Entry 3UTA (X-ray diffraction, 2.07 A resolution); this record covers chains F and I of the 10 polymer chains in the assembly.

Chain F:
Protein: Histone H4
Organism: Xenopus laevis
UniProtKB: P62799 (H4_XENLA); residues 1-102 here correspond to UniProt positions 2-103 (UniProt number = residue number + 1)
Sequence (102 residues; each row starts with the number of its first residue):
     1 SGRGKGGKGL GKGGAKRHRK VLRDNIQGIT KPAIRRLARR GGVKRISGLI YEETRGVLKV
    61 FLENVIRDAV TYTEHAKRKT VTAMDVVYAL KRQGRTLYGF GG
Disordered / not traced: 1-15
Curated features (UniProtKB/Swiss-Prot):
  - DNA-binding region: Lys16 to Lys20
  - modified residue: Ser1 (N-acetylserine), Arg3 (Asymmetric dimethylarginine), Lys5 (N6-(2-hydroxyisobutyryl)lysine), Lys8 (N6-(2-hydroxyisobutyryl)lysine), Lys12 (N6-(2-hydroxyisobutyryl)lysine), Lys16 (N6-(2-hydroxyisobutyryl)lysine), Lys20 (N6,N6,N6-trimethyllysine), Lys31 (N6-(2-hydroxyisobutyryl)lysine), Lys44 (N6-(2-hydroxyisobutyryl)lysine), Ser47 (Phosphoserine), Tyr51 (Phosphotyrosine), Lys59 (N6-(2-hydroxyisobutyryl)lysine), Lys77 (N6-(2-hydroxyisobutyryl)lysine), Lys79 (N6-(2-hydroxyisobutyryl)lysine), Tyr88 (Phosphotyrosine), Lys91 (N6-(2-hydroxyisobutyryl)lysine)
  - cross-link (Glycyl lysine isopeptide (Lys-Gly)): Lys31 (interchain with G-Cter in UFM1), Lys91 (interchain with G-Cter in ubiquitin)
Ion coordination: Mn2+ near His18 (its only coordinating residue here)

Chain I:
Molecule: 145-nt DNA strand
Sequence (145 nucleotides; numbered -72 to 72; the number before each row is that of its first residue; numbers below 1 keep their minus sign (DA-72 is residue -72)):
   -72 ATCAATATCC ACCTGCAGAT ACTACCAAAA GTGTATTTGG AAACTGCTCC ATCAATTTAA
   -12 ATGTTCAGCT GAATCAGCTG AACATTTAAA TTGATGGAGC AGTTTCCAAA TACACTTTTG
    48 GTAGTATCTG CAGGTGGATA TTGAT
Ion coordination: Mn2+ site 1: DG-34, DG-33; Mn2+ site 2 near DG-2 (its only coordinating residue here); Mn2+ site 3 near DG7 (its only coordinating residue here); Mn2+ site 4 near DG47 (its only coordinating residue here); Mn2+ site 5 near DG60 (its only coordinating residue here); Mn2+ site 6 near DG64 (its only coordinating residue here)

How chain F and chain I interact:
Pairs across the interface (13):
  Arg35(F) - DA8(I)  salt bridge to the phosphate
  Arg45(F) - DT6(I)  base contact
  Arg45(F) - DG7(I)  hydrogen bond to the sugar
  Arg45(F) - DA8(I)  phosphate contact
  Ile46(F) - DG7(I)  sugar contact
  Ile46(F) - DA8(I)  hydrogen bond to the phosphate
  Ser47(F) - DG7(I)  phosphate contact
  Gly48(F) - DG7(I)  hydrogen bond to the phosphate
  Arg78(F) - DA28(I)  phosphate contact
  Lys79(F) - DC27(I)  phosphate contact
  Lys79(F) - DA28(I)  hydrogen bond to the phosphate
  Thr80(F) - DC27(I)  phosphate contact
  Thr80(F) - DA28(I)  hydrogen bond to the phosphate
Other interface residues (no listed pair), chain F (9 interface residues in all): Lys44

Overview:
9 residues of chain F and 5 residues of chain I are in contact, with 5 hydrogen bonds and 1 salt bridge. Polar
contacts include Arg45(F)-DG7(I), Ile46(F)-DA8(I) and Gly48(F)-DG7(I). Curated annotation (UniProt) lists a
DNA-binding region on chain F.
Chain F is Histone H4 (Xenopus laevis) and chain I is a 145-nt DNA strand; the structure, Crystal Structure of
Nucleosome Core Particle Assembled with an Alpha-Satellite Sequence Containing Two TTAAA elements (NCP-TA2),
was determined by X-ray diffraction together with 3UT9 and 3UTB from the same study.
